Entry 8PEU (electron microscopy, 3.70 A resolution); this record covers chains E and F of the 24 polymer chains in the assembly.

[Chain E (and F)]
Name: Transcription termination factor Rho
From: Escherichia coli
Notes: EC 3.6.4.-; chain F of this document is another copy of the same molecule, construct and numbering; everything in this record applies to it too
UniProt: A0A0A0GPI6 (A0A0A0GPI6_ECOLX); residues 1-419 here correspond to UniProt positions 25-443 (UniProt number = residue number + 24)
Sequence (419 residues; row label = number of the first residue in the row):
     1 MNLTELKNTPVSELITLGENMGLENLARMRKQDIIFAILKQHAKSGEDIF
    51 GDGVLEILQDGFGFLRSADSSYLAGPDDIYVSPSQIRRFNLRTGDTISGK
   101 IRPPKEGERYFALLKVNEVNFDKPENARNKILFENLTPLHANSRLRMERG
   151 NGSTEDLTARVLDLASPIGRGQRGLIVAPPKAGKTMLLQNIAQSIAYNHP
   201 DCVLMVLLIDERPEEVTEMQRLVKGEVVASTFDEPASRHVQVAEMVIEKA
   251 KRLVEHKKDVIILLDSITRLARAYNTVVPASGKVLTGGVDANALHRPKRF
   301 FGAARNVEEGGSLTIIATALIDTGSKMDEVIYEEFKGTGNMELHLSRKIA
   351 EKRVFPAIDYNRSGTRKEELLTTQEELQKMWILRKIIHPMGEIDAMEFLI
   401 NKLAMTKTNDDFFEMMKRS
Bound ions: Mg2+: Thr185 (together with ATP-gamma-S)
Ligand contacts:
  - ATP-gamma-S (AGS; phosphothiophosphoric acid-adenylate ester), molecule 1: Thr158, Pro180, Lys181, Ala182, Gly183, Lys184, Thr185, Met186, Arg212, Phe355
  - ATP-gamma-S (AGS), molecule 2: Arg366, Lys367, Glu369
Reported in the primary citation:
  - binding site for ATP-gamma-S: Lys181, Met186, Arg212, Phe355, Arg366
  - catalytic residues: Glu211, Asp265

[How chain E and chain F interact]
Pairs across the interface (31; chain E residue first):
  Asn25(E) with Asn90(F); Arg128(F), hydrogen bond (side chain-backbone); Asn129(F), hydrogen bond
  Arg28(E) with Arg92(F); Lys130(F), hydrogen bond (side chain-backbone); Ile131(F); Leu132(F)
  Arg212(E) with Arg173(F); Gly337(F), hydrogen bond (side chain-backbone); Asn340(F); Arg366(F)
  Pro213(E) with Pro138(F), hydrophobic; Arg173(F)
  Glu214(E) with Leu139(F); His140(F); Asn340(F), hydrogen bond
  Thr217(E) with Pro138(F), hydrogen bond (side chain-backbone)
  Glu218(E) with His140(F)
  Arg221(E) with Glu308(F), salt bridge
  Phe232(E) with Arg173(F); Lys298(F), hydrogen bond (backbone-side chain); Gly302(F)
  Asp233(E) with His295(F), hydrogen bond (backbone-side chain); Lys298(F); Arg299(F)
  Glu234(E) with His295(F); Lys298(F), hydrogen bond (backbone-side chain)
  Pro235(E) with His295(F)
  Arg272(E) with Glu333(F)
  Thr276(E) with Ala291(F)
  Arg353(E) with Trp381(F)
Other interface residues (no listed pair), chain E (20 interface residues in all): Ile15, Met29, Arg30, Glu215, Thr323
Other interface residues (no listed pair), chain F (26 interface residues in all): Asn135, Thr137, Lys336, Thr338

[Overview]
The interface between chain E and chain F involves 20 residues on one side and 26 on the other; the contacts
include 9 hydrogen bonds and 1 salt bridge. Polar pairs include Arg221(E)-Glu308(F), Asn25(E)-Arg128(F) and
Asn25(E)-Asn129(F). The paper reports catalytic residues Glu211(E) and Asp265(E); a binding site for
ATP-gamma-S at Lys181(E), Met186(E) and Arg212(E) among others.
Chain E and chain F are both Transcription termination factor Rho (Escherichia coli); the structure,
Rho-ATPgS-Psu complex III, was determined by electron microscopy, deposited together with 8PEW, 8PEX, 8PEY,
9GCS and 9GCT.
